Entry 8TL2 (electron microscopy, 3.20 A resolution); this record covers chains C and D of the 10 polymer chains in the assembly.

# Chain C
Protein: BG505 DS-SOSIP Surface protein gp120
From: Human immunodeficiency virus 1
UniProtKB: Q2N0S5 (Q2N0S5_9HIV1); the construct lacks a stretch of the UniProt sequence and is renumbered around it, so the offset changes along the chain: 31-141 = UniProt 30-140; 150-184 = UniProt 141-175; 189-309 = UniProt 188-308; 312-321 = UniProt 309-318; 2 more segments
Sequence (481 residues; each row starts with the number of its first residue; note: 15 numbers in that range are skipped by the numbering (no residue carries them; nothing is unmodelled there); a row labelled like 184A-184L holds insertion residues (184A, then the next letters in order)):
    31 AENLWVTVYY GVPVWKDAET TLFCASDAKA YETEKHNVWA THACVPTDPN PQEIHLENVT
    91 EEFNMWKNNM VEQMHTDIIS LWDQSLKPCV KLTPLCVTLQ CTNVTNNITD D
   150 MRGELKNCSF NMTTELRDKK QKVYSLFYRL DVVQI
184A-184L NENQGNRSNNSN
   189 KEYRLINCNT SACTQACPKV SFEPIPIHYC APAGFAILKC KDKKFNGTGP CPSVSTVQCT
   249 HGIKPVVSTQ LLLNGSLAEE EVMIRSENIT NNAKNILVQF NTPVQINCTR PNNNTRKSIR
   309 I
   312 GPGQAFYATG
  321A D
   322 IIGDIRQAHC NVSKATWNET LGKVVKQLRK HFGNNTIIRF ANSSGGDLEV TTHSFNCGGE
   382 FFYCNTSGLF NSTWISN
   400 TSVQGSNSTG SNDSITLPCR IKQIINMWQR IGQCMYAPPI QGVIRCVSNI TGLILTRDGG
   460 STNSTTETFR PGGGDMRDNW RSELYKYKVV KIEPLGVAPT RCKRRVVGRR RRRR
Unresolved in the structure: 58-65, 184A-184L, 400-409, 504-513
Construct notes: engineered mutation Cys201 (Ile200 in Q2N0S5), Asn332 (Thr330 in Q2N0S5), Cys433 (Ala430 in Q2N0S5), Cys501 (Ala498 in Q2N0S5), Arg509 (Glu506 in Q2N0S5), Arg510 (Lys507 in Q2N0S5); insertion (512-513)
Disulfides: Cys54-Cys74, Cys119-Cys205, Cys126-Cys196, Cys131-Cys157, Cys201-Cys433, Cys218-Cys247, Cys228-Cys239, Cys296-Cys331, Cys378-Cys445, Cys385-Cys418
Covalently attached groups: N-acetylglucosamine (NAG) linked to Asn88, Asn133, Asn156, Asn160, Asn197, Asn234, Asn262, Asn276, Asn295, Asn301, Asn332, Asn363, Asn386, Asn392, Asn448

# Chain D
Protein: BG505 DS-SOSIP Transmembrane protein gp41
From: Human immunodeficiency virus 1
UniProtKB: Q2N0S5 (Q2N0S5_9HIV1); residues 512-664 here correspond to UniProt positions 509-661 (UniProt number = residue number - 3)
Sequence (153 residues; numbered 512 to 664; the number before each row is that of its first residue):
   512 AVGIGAVFLG FLGAAGSTMG AASMTLTVQA RNLLSGIVQQ QSNLLRAPEA QQHLLKLTVW
   572 GIKQLQARVL AVERYLRDQQ LLGIWGCSGK LICCTNVPWN SSWSNRNLSE IWDNMTWLQW
   632 DKEISNYTQI IYGLLEESQN QQEKNEQDLL ALD
Unresolved in the structure: 547-568, 664
Construct notes: engineered mutation Pro559 (Ile556 in Q2N0S5), Cys605 (Thr602 in Q2N0S5)
Disulfides: Cys598-Cys604

# Interface between chain C and chain D
Inter-chain disulfides: Cys501(C)-Cys605(D)
Contacting residue pairs (70):
  Leu34(C) - Pro609(D)
  Leu34(C) - Trp610(D)  hydrogen bond (backbone-backbone)
  Leu34(C) - Leu619(D)  hydrophobic
  Trp35(C) - Thr606(D)
  Trp35(C) - Asn607(D)
  Trp35(C) - Val608(D)
  Trp35(C) - Pro609(D)  hydrophobic
  Val36(C) - Thr606(D)  hydrogen bond (backbone-side chain)
  Val36(C) - Val608(D)  hydrogen bond (backbone-backbone)
  Val36(C) - Trp610(D)  hydrophobic
  Val36(C) - Leu646(D)  hydrophobic
  Thr37(C) - Cys604(D)
  Val38(C) - Leu593(D)  hydrophobic
  Val38(C) - Trp596(D)  hydrophobic
  Val38(C) - Leu602(D)
  Val38(C) - Ile603(D)
  Val38(C) - Cys604(D)  hydrogen bond (backbone-backbone)
  Tyr39(C) - Leu602(D)
  Tyr39(C) - Ile603(D)  hydrophobic
  Tyr39(C) - Trp623(D)
  Tyr39(C) - Trp628(D)  hydrophobic
  Tyr40(C) - Leu537(D)
  Tyr40(C) - Asp589(D)
  Tyr40(C) - Gln590(D)
  Tyr40(C) - Leu593(D)  hydrophobic
  Tyr40(C) - Leu602(D)  hydrogen bond (backbone-backbone)
  Gly41(C) - Leu537(D)
  Gly41(C) - Gln540(D)  hydrogen bond (backbone-side chain)
  Val42(C) - Trp628(D)  hydrophobic
  Pro43(C) - Leu523(D)  hydrophobic
  Pro43(C) - Ala525(D)
  Pro43(C) - Gln540(D)
  Pro43(C) - Trp628(D)
  Val44(C) - Trp628(D)
  Val44(C) - Leu629(D)
  Val44(C) - Asp632(D)
  Trp45(C) - Ala526(D)  hydrophobic
  Lys46(C) - Asp632(D)  salt bridge
  Leu52(C) - Trp571(D)
  Phe53(C) - Gln575(D)
  Ile84(C) - Gly521(D)
  Ile84(C) - Gly524(D)
  Leu86(C) - Leu523(D)
  Glu87(C) - Gly527(D)
  Asn88(C) - Gly527(D)
  Gln103(C) - Trp571(D)
  Asp107(C) - Trp571(D)
  Ala221(C) - Asn543(D)
  Ala221(C) - Leu545(D)
  Gly222(C) - Asn543(D)
  Ile491(C) - Arg585(D)  hydrogen bond (backbone-side chain)
  Leu494(C) - Leu592(D)  hydrophobic
  Leu494(C) - Leu593(D)  hydrophobic
  Leu494(C) - Trp596(D)  hydrophobic
  Leu494(C) - Tyr643(D)
  Val496(C) - Trp631(D)  hydrogen bond (backbone-side chain)
  Ala497(C) - Trp623(D)  hydrophobic
  Ala497(C) - Trp628(D)  hydrophobic
  Pro498(C) - Trp610(D)  hydrophobic
  Pro498(C) - Trp623(D)  hydrogen bond (backbone-side chain)
  Pro498(C) - Trp631(D)
  Thr499(C) - Trp623(D)
  Cys501(C) - Cys605(D)  disulfide
  Lys502(C) - Thr606(D)
  Lys502(C) - Asn607(D)
  Arg503(C) - Trp596(D)  hydrogen bond (side chain-backbone)
  Arg503(C) - Cys605(D)  hydrogen bond (side chain-backbone)
  Arg503(C) - Thr606(D)  hydrogen bond (backbone-backbone)
  Arg503(C) - Gln650(D)
  Arg503(C) - Gln653(D)  hydrogen bond
Other interface residues (no listed pair), chain C (41 interface residues in all): Glu32, Thr51, Val89, Ala224, Thr244, Lys490, Glu492, Pro493, Arg500
Other interface residues (no listed pair), chain D (50 interface residues in all): Phe522, Met530, Ala541, Leu544, Ser546, Lys574, Ala578, Ala582, Tyr586, Ser612, Trp614, Ile622, Ile642

# Overview
41 residues of chain C face 50 of chain D across their interface, with 1 disulfide bond, 13 hydrogen bonds and
1 salt bridge. Among the polar pairs are Lys46(C)-Asp632(D), Val36(C)-Thr606(D) and Gly41(C)-Gln540(D).
Chain C is BG505 DS-SOSIP Surface protein gp120 and chain D is BG505 DS-SOSIP Transmembrane protein gp41, both
from Human immunodeficiency virus 1; the structure, CRYO-EM STRUCTURE OF HIV-1 BG505DS-SOSIP.664 ENV TRIMER
BOUND TO DJ85-c.01 FAB, was determined by electron microscopy, deposited together with 8TDX, 8TE7, 8TJR, 8TJS,
8TKC, 8TL4 and 5 further entries.
